PDB entry 8EYH | electron microscopy, 3.75 A resolution | chains C and A of the 4 polymer chains in the assembly

== Chain C (and A) ==
Molecule: Spike glycoprotein
Organism: Severe acute respiratory syndrome coronavirus 2
Notes: chain A of this document is another copy of the same molecule, construct and numbering; everything in this record applies to it too
Reference sequence: P0DTC2 (SPIKE_SARS2); numbering as in UniProt (aligned over 14-1149)
Sequence (1136 residues; numbered 14 to 1149; the number before each row is that of its first residue):
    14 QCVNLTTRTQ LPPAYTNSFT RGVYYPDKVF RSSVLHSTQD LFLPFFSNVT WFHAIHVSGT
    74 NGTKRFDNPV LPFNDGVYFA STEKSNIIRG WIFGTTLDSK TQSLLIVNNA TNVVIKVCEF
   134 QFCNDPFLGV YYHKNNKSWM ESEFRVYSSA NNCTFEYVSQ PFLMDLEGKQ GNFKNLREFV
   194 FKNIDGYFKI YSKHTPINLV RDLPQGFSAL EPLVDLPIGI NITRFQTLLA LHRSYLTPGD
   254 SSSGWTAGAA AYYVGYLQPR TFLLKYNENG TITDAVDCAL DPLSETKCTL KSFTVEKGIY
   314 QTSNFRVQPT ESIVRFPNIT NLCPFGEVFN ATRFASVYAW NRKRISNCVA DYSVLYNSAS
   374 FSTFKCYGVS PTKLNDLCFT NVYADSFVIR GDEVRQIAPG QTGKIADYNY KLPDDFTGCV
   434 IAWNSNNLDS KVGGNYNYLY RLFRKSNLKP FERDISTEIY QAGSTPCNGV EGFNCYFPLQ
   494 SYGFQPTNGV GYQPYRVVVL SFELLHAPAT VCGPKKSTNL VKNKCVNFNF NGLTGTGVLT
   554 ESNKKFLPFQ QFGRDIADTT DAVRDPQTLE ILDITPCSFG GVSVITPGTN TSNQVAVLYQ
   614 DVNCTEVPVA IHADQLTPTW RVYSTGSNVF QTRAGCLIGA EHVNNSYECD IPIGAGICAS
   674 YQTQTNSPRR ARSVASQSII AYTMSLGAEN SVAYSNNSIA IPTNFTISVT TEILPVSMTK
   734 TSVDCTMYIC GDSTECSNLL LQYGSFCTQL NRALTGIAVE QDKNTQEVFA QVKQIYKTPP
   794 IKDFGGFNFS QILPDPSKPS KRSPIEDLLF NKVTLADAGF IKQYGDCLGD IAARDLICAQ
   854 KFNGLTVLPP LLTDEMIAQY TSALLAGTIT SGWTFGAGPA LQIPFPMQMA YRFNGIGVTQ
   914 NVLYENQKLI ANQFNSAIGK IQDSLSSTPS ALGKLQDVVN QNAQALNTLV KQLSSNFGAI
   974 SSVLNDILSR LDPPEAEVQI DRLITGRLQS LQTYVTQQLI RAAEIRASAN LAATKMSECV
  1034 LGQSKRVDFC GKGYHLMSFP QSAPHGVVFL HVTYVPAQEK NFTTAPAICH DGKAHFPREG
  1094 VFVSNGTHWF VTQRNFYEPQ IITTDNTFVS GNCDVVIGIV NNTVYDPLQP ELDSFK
Disordered / not traced: 71-75, 618-640, 677-688, 828-850, 941-943, 1147-1149 (chain A: 71-75, 618-640, 677-688, 828-848, 941-943, 1147-1149)
Sequence notes: conflict P817 (Phe in P0DTC2), P892 (Ala in P0DTC2), P899 (Ala in P0DTC2), P942 (Ala in P0DTC2), P986 (Lys in P0DTC2), P987 (Val in P0DTC2)
UniProt features mapped onto this chain:
  - region: N280 to C301 (Putative superantigen), R403 to D405 (Integrin-binding motif), N448 to F456 (Immunodominant HLA epitope recognized by the CD8+), P681 to A684 (Putative superantigen), S816 to Y837 (Fusion peptide 1), K835 to F855 (Fusion peptide 2)
  - site (Cleavage): R685, S686, R815, S816
  - glycosylation: N17 (N-linked (GlcNAc...) (complex) asparagine), N61 (N-linked (GlcNAc...) (hybrid) asparagine), N74 (N-linked (GlcNAc...) (complex) asparagine), N122 (N-linked (GlcNAc...) (hybrid) asparagine), N149 (N-linked (GlcNAc...) (complex) asparagine), N165 (N-linked (GlcNAc...) (complex) asparagine), N234 (N-linked (GlcNAc...) (high mannose) asparagine), N282 (N-linked (GlcNAc...) (complex) asparagine), T323 (O-linked (GalNAc) threonine), S325 (O-linked (HexNAc...) serine), N331 (N-linked (GlcNAc...) (complex) asparagine), N343 (N-linked (GlcNAc...) (complex) asparagine), N603 (N-linked (GlcNAc...) (hybrid) asparagine), N616 (N-linked (GlcNAc...) (complex) asparagine), N657 (N-linked (GlcNAc...) (complex) asparagine), T676 (O-linked (GlcNAc...) threonine), T678 (O-linked (GlcNAc...) threonine), N709 (N-linked (GlcNAc...) (high mannose) asparagine), N717 (N-linked (GlcNAc...) (hybrid) asparagine), N801 (N-linked (GlcNAc...) (hybrid) asparagine) and 3 more in UniProt
  - natural variant: L18 (L18F: In strain: Beta/B.1.351, Gamma/P.1 and 1 more), T19 (T19I: In strain: Omicron/BQ.1.1, Omicron/XBB.1.5 and 1 more; T19R: In strain: Delta/B.1.617.2, Omicron/BA.2 and 4 more), T20 (T20N: In strain: Gamma/P.1), L24 to A27 (sequence variant, change not given here; In strain: Omicron/BA.2, Omicron/BA.2.12.1 and 6 more), P26 (P26S: In strain: Gamma/P.1), Q52 (Q52H: In strain: Omicron/EG.5.1), A67 (A67V: In strain: Eta/B.1.525, Omicron/BA.1), H69 to V70 (deletion: In strain: Alpha/B.1.1.7, Eta/B.1.525 and 5 more), G75 (G75V: In strain: Lambda/C.37), T76 (T76I: In strain: Lambda/C.37), D80 (D80A: In strain: Beta/B.1.351), V83 (V83A: In strain: Omicron/XBB.1.5, Omicron/EG.5.1), 79 further natural variant entries in UniProt
  - mutagenesis: H69 to V70 (Increased incorporation of cleaved spike into virions), N121 (N121Q: Partial loss of biliverdin affinity), R190 (R190K: Partial loss of biliverdin affinity), N234 (N234Q: Increased resistance to neutralizing antibodies), N331 (N331Q: Reduced viral infectivity), N343 (N343Q: Reduced viral infectivity), L452 (L452R: Increased resistance to neutralizing antibodies. Decreases HLA binding to NF9 epitope. Increased binding affinity to human ACE2), Y453 (Y453F: Decreased HLA binding to NF9 epitope. Increased binding affinity to human ACE2), A475 (A475V: Increased resistance to neutralizing antibodies), V483 (V483A: Increased resistance to neutralizing antibodies), E484 (E484D: Increased replication in human TMEM106B overexpressing cells), F490 (F490L: Increased resistance to neutralizing antibodies and human covalescent sera neutralization), 14 further mutagenesis entries in UniProt
Cystine bridges: C291-C301, C391-C525, C538-C590, C617-C649, C662-C671, C738-C760, C743-C749, C1032-C1043, C1082-C1126
Covalently attached groups: N-acetylglucosamine (NAG) linked to N603, N616, N657, N709, N717, N1134
Residues lining bound ligands:
  - N-acetylglucosamine (NAG; 2-acetamido-2-deoxy-beta-D-glucopyranose), molecule 1: N331, S530, Q580
  - N-acetylglucosamine (NAG), molecule 2: N343, V367, N370, W436
  - N-acetylglucosamine (NAG), molecule 3: P892, A893, L894
  - N-acetylglucosamine (NAG), molecule 4: Q895, P897, M900

== Chain C / chain A interface ==
Pairs across the interface (110; chain C residue first):
  R357(C) with Y200(A); D228(A), salt bridge
  F377(C) with L984(A), hydrophobic; E988(A)
  C379(C) with R983(A), hydrogen bond (backbone-side chain)
  Y380(C) with I973(A); R983(A); L984(A), hydrophobic
  G381(C) with I980(A); R983(A); L984(A); A989(A)
  V382(C) with I980(A), hydrogen bond (backbone-backbone); L981(A); S982(A), hydrogen bond (backbone-backbone); R983(A), hydrogen bond (backbone-backbone); L984(A), hydrogen bond (backbone-backbone); P986(A), hydrophobic; A989(A), hydrophobic; I993(A), hydrophobic
  S383(C) with L981(A), hydrogen bond (side chain-backbone); S982(A); R983(A), hydrogen bond (backbone-backbone); L984(A), hydrogen bond (backbone-backbone); P986(A)
  P384(C) with S982(A); R983(A); L984(A); D985(A); P986(A)
  L387(C) with S982(A), hydrogen bond (backbone-side chain); R983(A)
  N388(C) with S982(A), hydrogen bond (backbone-side chain)
  D389(C) with S982(A), hydrogen bond
  L390(C) with D979(A); S982(A); R983(A)
  F392(C) with R983(A)
  Y396(C) with Y200(A)
  D428(C) with I973(A)
  T430(C) with R983(A)
  F456(C) with P384(A), hydrophobic; T385(A)
  A475(C) with Y369(A); T385(A); K386(A)
  F486(C) with L368(A); Y369(A); N370(A); S371(A); A372(A), hydrophobic; S373(A)
  N487(C) with Y369(A)
  Y489(C) with L368(A); T376(A); T385(A)
  L517(C) with D979(A); R983(A)
  H519(C) with D979(A)
  A520(C) with D979(A), hydrogen bond (backbone-side chain)
  T547(C) with N978(A), hydrogen bond
  T549(C) with D745(A), hydrogen bond
  K558(C) with F43(A)
  F559(C) with F43(A), hydrophobic
  L560(C) with N282(A)
  P561(C) with K41(A)
  F562(C) with Y38(A), hydrophobic; K41(A); V42(A); E224(A)
  Q563(C) with Y38(A); K41(A); V42(A); F43(A); G283(A), hydrogen bond (side chain-backbone)
  Q564(C) with K41(A)
  F565(C) with V42(A); F43(A), hydrogen bond (backbone-backbone)
  R567(C) with V42(A)
  D568(C) with V47(A); L849(A)
  I569(C) with L849(A), hydrophobic; V963(A)
  A570(C) with N856(A)
  D571(C) with S967(A)
  T588(C) with K854(A)
  P589(C) with M740(A), hydrophobic; F855(A)
  C590(C) with F855(A)
  F592(C) with D737(A); F855(A), hydrophobic
  R646(C) with P863(A), hydrogen bond (side chain-backbone); L864(A), hydrogen bond (side chain-backbone); T866(A)
  A668(C) with L864(A), hydrophobic
  G669(C) with L864(A)
  L699(C) with Y873(A)
  A701(C) with K786(A); Q787(A)
  E702(C) with Q787(A)
  N703(C) with K786(A); Q787(A), hydrogen bond (backbone-side chain)
  V705(C) with A893(A); L894(A), hydrophobic; Q895(A), hydrogen bond (backbone-side chain)
  A706(C) with Q895(A)
  Y707(C) with Q895(A); I896(A), hydrophobic; P897(A)
  Q1002(C) with F759(A)
Other interface residues (no listed pair), chain C (67 interface residues in all): Q314, K417, I468, Y473, G476, G548, T572, G667, G700, N709, A713, F1089, V1122
Other interface residues (no listed pair), chain A (67 interface residues in all): D198, N234, G381, T768, L865, P892, M900, Q913, K964, S975, V976, Q992, D1118

== In short ==
The chain C/chain A interface involves 67 residues from each chain, with 20 hydrogen bonds and 1 salt bridge.
Polar contacts include R357(C)-D228(A), C379(C)-R983(A) and S383(C)-L981(A). Bound to chain C: 4 copies of
N-acetylglucosamine.
Chain C and chain A are both Spike glycoprotein (Severe acute respiratory syndrome coronavirus 2); the
structure, SARS-CoV-2 spike protein bound with a nanobody, was determined by electron microscopy.
